PDB entry 4UX5 | X-ray diffraction, 2.40 A resolution | chains A and D of the 4 polymer chains in the assembly

[Chain A]
Protein: Transcription factor MBP1
From: Magnaporthe oryzae
Notes: fragment: dna binding domain, residues 1-138
UniProtKB: G4NA99 (G4NA99_MAGO7); residue numbers follow UniProt; this construct covers 1-33, 36-138
Chain sequence (136 residues; numbered 1 to 138; 2 numbers in that range are skipped by the numbering (no residue carries them; nothing is unmodelled there); the number before each row is that of its first residue):
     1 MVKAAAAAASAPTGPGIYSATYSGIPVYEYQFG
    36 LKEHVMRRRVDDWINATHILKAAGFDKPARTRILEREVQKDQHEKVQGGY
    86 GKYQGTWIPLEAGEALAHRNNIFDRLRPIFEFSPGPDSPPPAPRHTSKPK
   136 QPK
Disordered / not traced: 1-13, 129-138
Reported in the primary citation:
  - binding site for the 14-nt DNA strand (chain D): Ser-23, Lys-62, Gln-82, Gly-84, Tyr-85, Gly-86, Gln-89
  - binding site for the 14-nt DNA strand: Ser-23, Lys-56, Lys-62, Arg-65, Gln-82, Gly-83, Gly-84, Gly-86, Gln-89, Gly-90, Thr-91
  - specificity-determining residues: Gln-82, Gln-89
  - mutagenesis - Q82L (30-fold), Q82N (30-fold): decreased binding to the 14-nt DNA strand
  - mutagenesis - Q82E, Q89E, Q89L, Q89N: abolished binding to the 14-nt DNA strand
  - conformationally variable residues: Pro-121 to Pro-128
  - mutagenesis - Q82L (30-fold), Q82N (30-fold): decreased binding to MCB

[Chain D]
Molecule: 14-nt DNA strand
Sequence (14 nucleotides; each row starts with the number of its first residue):
     1 CTTACGCGTCATTG

[Interface between chain A and chain D]
Pairs across the interface (11; chain A residue first):
  Ser-23(A) / DT9(D)  hydrogen bond to the phosphate
  Ser-23(A) / DC10(D)  hydrogen bond to the phosphate
  Asp-61(A) / DC1(D)  phosphate contact
  Pro-63(A) / DC1(D)  phosphate contact
  Gln-82(A) / DG6(D)  base contact
  Gly-83(A) / DC7(D)  base contact
  Gly-83(A) / DG8(D)  sugar contact
  Gly-84(A) / DG8(D)  hydrogen bond to the base
  Gly-84(A) / DT9(D)  sugar contact
  Tyr-85(A) / DT9(D)  sugar contact
  Tyr-85(A) / DC10(D)  sugar contact
Interface residues without a listed pair, chain A (9 interface residues in all): Tyr-22, Gly-86

[Overview]
Chain A and chain D form an interface of 9 and 6 residues respectively; the contacts include 3 hydrogen bonds.
Polar pairs include Gly-84(A)/DG8(D), Ser-23(A)/DT9(D) and Ser-23(A)/DC10(D). From the paper: a binding site
for the 14-nt DNA strand at Ser-23(A), Lys-56(A) and Lys-62(A) among others; Q82E, Q89E and Q89L of chain A,
among others, abolish binding to the 14-nt DNA strand; 6 substitutions were tested in all.
Chain A is Transcription factor MBP1 (Magnaporthe oryzae) and chain D is a 14-nt DNA strand; the structure,
Structure of DNA complex of PCG2, was determined by X-ray diffraction.
